4WSU - chains C and F of the 6 polymer chains in the assembly; structure by X-ray diffraction, 2.70 A resolution.

[Chain C]
Name: Hemagglutinin HA1 chain
Organism: Influenza A virus
Chain sequence (334 residues; row label = number of the first residue in the row; numbers below 1 keep their minus sign (Ala-4 is residue -4)):
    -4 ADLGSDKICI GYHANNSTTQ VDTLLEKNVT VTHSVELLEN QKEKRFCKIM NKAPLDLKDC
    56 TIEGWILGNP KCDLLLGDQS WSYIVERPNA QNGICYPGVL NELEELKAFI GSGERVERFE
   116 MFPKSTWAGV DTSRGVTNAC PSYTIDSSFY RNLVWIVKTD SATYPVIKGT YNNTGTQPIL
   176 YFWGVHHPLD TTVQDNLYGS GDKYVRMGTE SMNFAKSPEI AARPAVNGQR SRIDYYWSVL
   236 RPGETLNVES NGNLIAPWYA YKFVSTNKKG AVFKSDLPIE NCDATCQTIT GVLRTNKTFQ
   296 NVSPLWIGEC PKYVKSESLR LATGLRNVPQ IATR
Unresolved in the structure: -4 to -1, 325-329
Disulfides: Cys42-Cys277, Cys55-Cys67, Cys90-Cys135, Cys281-Cys305
Covalently attached groups: N-acetylglucosamine (NAG) linked to Asn11, Asn23, Asn167
Ligand contacts: N-acetyl-alpha-neuraminic acid (SIA): Tyr91, Val131, Thr132, Asn133, Trp150, Leu184, Gly223, Gln224, Arg225, Ser226

[Chain F]
Name: Hemagglutinin HA2 chain
Organism: Influenza A virus
Chain sequence (181 residues; row label = number of the first residue in the row):
     1 GIFGAIAGFI EGGWTGMIDG WYGYHHENSQ GSGYAADRES TQKAIDGITN KVNSIINKMN
    61 TQFEAVDHEF SNLERRIGNL NKRMEDGFLD VWTYNAELLV LLENERTLDL HDANVKNLYE
   121 KVKSQLRDNA NDLGNGCFEF WHKCDNECME SVKNGTYDYP KYQKESKLNR QGIESGRLVP
   181 R
Unresolved in the structure: 171-181
Disulfides: Cys144-Cys148

[How chain C and chain F interact]
Pairs across the interface (15):
  Thr18(C) - Asn50(F)
  Leu19(C) - Gly47(F)
  Leu19(C) - Asn50(F)
  Leu19(C) - Lys51(F)  hydrogen bond (backbone-backbone)
  Leu19(C) - Ser54(F)
  Leu19(C) - Glu103(F)
  Leu19(C) - Arg106(F)
  Leu20(C) - Asp46(F)
  Leu20(C) - Gly47(F)
  Leu20(C) - Asn50(F)
  Leu20(C) - Lys51(F)
  Leu20(C) - Leu110(F)  hydrophobic
  Glu21(C) - Lys43(F)  salt bridge
  Glu21(C) - Asn50(F)  hydrogen bond (backbone-side chain)
  Lys22(C) - Asn50(F)

[Summary]
The interface between chain C and chain F involves 5 residues on one side and 9 on the other; the contacts
include 2 hydrogen bonds and 1 salt bridge. Among the polar pairs are Glu21(C)-Lys43(F), Glu21(C)-Asn50(F) and
Leu19(C)-Lys51(F). Bound to chain C: N-acetyl-alpha-neuraminic acid.
Here chain C is Hemagglutinin HA1 chain and chain F is Hemagglutinin HA2 chain, both from Influenza A virus.
Entry 4WSU (The crystal structure of hemagglutinin from A/Taiwan/1/2013 in complex with 3'SLN) was determined
by X-ray diffraction, deposited together with 4WST, 4WSV, 4WSW and 4WSX.
